PDB entry 5F0Q | X-ray diffraction, 2.21 A resolution | chains A and D of the 3 polymer chains in the assembly

# Chain A
Molecule: DNA primase large subunit
Source organism: Homo sapiens
Notes: EC 2.7.7.-
UniProt: P49643 (PRI2_HUMAN); residue numbers follow UniProt; this construct covers 266-456
Amino-acid sequence (191 residues; row label = number of the first residue in the row):
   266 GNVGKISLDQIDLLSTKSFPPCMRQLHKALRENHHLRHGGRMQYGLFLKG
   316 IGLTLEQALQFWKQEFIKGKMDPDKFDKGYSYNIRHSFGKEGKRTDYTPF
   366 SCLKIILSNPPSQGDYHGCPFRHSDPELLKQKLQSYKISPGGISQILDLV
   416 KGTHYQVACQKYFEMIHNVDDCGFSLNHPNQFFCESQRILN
Unresolved in the structure: 266-269
Ion coordination: 4Fe-4S cluster Fe: Cys-287, Cys-367, Cys-384, Cys-424
Ligand contacts: 4Fe-4S cluster (SF4): Pro-285, Pro-286, Cys-287, Cys-367, Ile-370, Ile-371, Cys-384, Pro-385, Phe-386, Tyr-420, Gln-421, Cys-424, Leu-441, Pro-444
Swiss-Prot annotation at these positions:
  - binding site ([4Fe-4S] cluster): Cys-287, Cys-367, Cys-384, Cys-424
What the authors report for this chain:
  - binding site for the 6-nt RNA strand: His-300, Arg-302, His-303, Arg-306, Tyr-345
  - binding site for the 12-nt DNA strand (chain D): His-303, Met-307, Asn-348
  - conformationally variable residues (loop rearrangement, order/disorder transition): Gly-354 to Ser-366

# Chain D
Molecule: 12-nt DNA strand
Sequence (12 nucleotides; row label = number of the first residue in the row):
     1 GCCGCCAACATA

# How chain A and chain D interact
Residue-residue contacts (32):
  His-303(A) with DA7(D), hydrogen bond to the base
  Met-307(A) with DA7(D), base contact
  Lys-343(A) with DC2(D), salt bridge to the phosphate; DC3(D), phosphate contact
  Tyr-347(A) with DG4(D), sugar contact; DC5(D), hydrogen bond to the phosphate
  Asn-348(A) with DC5(D), base contact; DC6(D), hydrogen bond to the base
  His-351(A) with DC5(D), sugar contact; DC6(D), salt bridge to the phosphate
  Gly-357(A) with DC6(D), phosphate contact
  Lys-358(A) with DC6(D), hydrogen bond to the phosphate; DA7(D), salt bridge to the phosphate
  Thr-360(A) with DA8(D), base contact
  Asp-361(A) with DA8(D), base contact
  Tyr-362(A) with DC6(D), sugar contact; DA7(D), hydrogen bond to the phosphate; DA8(D), base contact
  Thr-363(A) with DA8(D), hydrogen bond to the base; DC9(D), sugar contact; DA10(D), base contact
  Pro-364(A) with DC9(D), sugar contact; DA10(D), base contact
  Phe-365(A) with DA8(D), sugar contact; DC9(D), phosphate contact
  Ser-366(A) with DC9(D), hydrogen bond to the phosphate
  Lys-369(A) with DA8(D), salt bridge to the phosphate; DC9(D), salt bridge to the phosphate
  Asn-442(A) with DA10(D), phosphate contact; DT11(D), hydrogen bond to the phosphate
  His-443(A) with DA10(D), stacking on the base
  Asn-445(A) with DA10(D), base contact
Also at the interface, not in a pair above, chain A (22 interface residues in all): Glu-356, Gln-446, Cys-449

# Summary
Chain A and chain D form an interface of 22 and 10 residues respectively, with 8 hydrogen bonds, 5 salt
bridges and 1 aromatic stacking contact. Among the polar pairs are His-303(A)/DA7(D), Asn-348(A)/DC6(D) and
Thr-363(A)/DA8(D). The paper reports a binding site for the 6-nt RNA strand at His-300(A), Arg-302(A) and
His-303(A) among others; a binding site for the 12-nt DNA strand (chain D) at His-303(A), Met-307(A) and
Asn-348(A).
Chain A is DNA primase large subunit (Homo sapiens) and chain D is a 12-nt DNA strand; the structure, Crystal
structure of C-terminal domain of the human DNA primase large subunit with bound DNA template/RNA ..., was
determined by X-ray diffraction, deposited together with 5EXR and 5F0S.
